Entry 2WWB (electron microscopy, 6.48 A resolution (low resolution: residue-level contacts below are approximate; hydrogen-bond / salt-bridge calls are withheld)); this record covers chains E and I of the 15 polymer chains in the assembly.

# Chain E
Molecule: 25S RRNA
From: Triticum aestivum
Sequence (34 nucleotides; numbered 528 to 561; the number before each row is that of its first residue):
   528 UGAAAAGAAC UUUGAAAAGA GAGUGAAAAA GUAC

# Chain I
Name: 60S ribosomal protein L17-A
From: Triticum aestivum
Amino-acid sequence (184 residues; row label = number of the first residue in the row):
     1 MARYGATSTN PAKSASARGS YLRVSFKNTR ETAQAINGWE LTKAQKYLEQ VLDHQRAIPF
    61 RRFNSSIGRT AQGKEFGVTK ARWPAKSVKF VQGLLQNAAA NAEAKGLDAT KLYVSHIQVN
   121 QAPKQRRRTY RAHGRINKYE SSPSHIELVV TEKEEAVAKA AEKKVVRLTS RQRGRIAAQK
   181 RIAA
Unresolved in the structure: 154-184

# How chain E and chain I interact
Pairs across the interface (17; chain E residue first):
  U539(E) / Ala-104(I)
  U540(E) / Ala-100(I)
  A545(E) / Arg-18(I)
  A545(E) / Ser-20(I)
  G546(E) / Ser-16(I)
  G546(E) / Ala-17(I)
  G546(E) / Arg-18(I)
  G546(E) / Ser-20(I)
  G546(E) / Asn-97(I)
  G546(E) / Asn-101(I)
  A547(E) / Arg-3(I)
  A547(E) / Ser-16(I)
  A547(E) / Arg-18(I)
  A547(E) / Asn-101(I)
  G548(E) / Arg-3(I)
  A556(E) / Met-1(I)
  G558(E) / Met-1(I)
Other interface residues (no listed pair), chain E (11 interface residues in all): G541, A542, U559
Other interface residues (no listed pair), chain I (12 interface residues in all): Gln-96, His-145

# Summary
11 residues of chain E face 12 of chain I across their interface.
Here chain E is 25S RRNA and chain I is 60S ribosomal protein L17-A, both from Triticum aestivum. Entry 2WWB
(Cryo-EM structure of the mammalian SEC61 complex bound to the actively translating wheat germ 80S ribosome)
was determined by electron microscopy, deposited together with 2WW9 and 2WWA.
